PDB entry 6XT3 | X-ray diffraction, 1.99 A resolution | chain A

== Chain A ==
Molecule: Thiol:disulfide interchange protein DsbA
Source organism: Escherichia coli (strain K12)
UniProtKB: P0AEG4 (DSBA_ECOLI); residues 1-189 here correspond to UniProt positions 20-208 (UniProt number = residue number + 19)
Chain sequence (189 residues; row label = number of the first residue in the row):
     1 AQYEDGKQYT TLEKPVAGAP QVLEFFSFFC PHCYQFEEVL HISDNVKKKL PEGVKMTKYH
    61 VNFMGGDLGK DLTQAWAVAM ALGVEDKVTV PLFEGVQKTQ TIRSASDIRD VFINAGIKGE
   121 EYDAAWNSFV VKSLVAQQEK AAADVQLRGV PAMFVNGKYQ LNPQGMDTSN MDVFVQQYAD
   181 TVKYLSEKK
Unresolved in the structure: 189
Disulfide bonds: Cys30-Cys33
Ligand contacts: VED (3-[3-(carboxymethyl)-6-(3-methoxyphenyl)-1-benzofuran-2-yl]benzoic acid): His32, Gln35, Phe36, Val39, Leu40, Val150, Pro151, Pro163, Gln164, Thr168, Asn170, Met171, Phe174

== Summary ==
Ligands of chain A: compound VED.
Chain A is Thiol:disulfide interchange protein DsbA (Escherichia coli (strain K12)); the structure, Crystal
structure of E.coli DsbA in complex with 3-(3-(carboxymethyl)-6-(3-methoxyphenyl)benzofuran-2-yl)benzoic acid,
was determined by X-ray diffraction (same publication as 6XSP, 6XSQ, 7L76, 7L7C and 7LHP).
